4LI1 - chains B and A; structure by X-ray diffraction, 2.66 A resolution.

== Chain B (and A) ==
Protein: Leucine-rich repeat-containing G-protein coupled receptor 4
From: Xenopus (Silurana) tropicalis
Notes: fragment: Extracellular domain residues 23-454; chain A of this document is another copy of the same molecule, construct and numbering; everything in this record applies to it too
Reference sequence: B0BLW3 (LGR4_XENTR); residues 24-455 here correspond to UniProt positions 23-454 (UniProt number = residue number - 1)
Sequence (432 residues; row label = number of the first residue in the row):
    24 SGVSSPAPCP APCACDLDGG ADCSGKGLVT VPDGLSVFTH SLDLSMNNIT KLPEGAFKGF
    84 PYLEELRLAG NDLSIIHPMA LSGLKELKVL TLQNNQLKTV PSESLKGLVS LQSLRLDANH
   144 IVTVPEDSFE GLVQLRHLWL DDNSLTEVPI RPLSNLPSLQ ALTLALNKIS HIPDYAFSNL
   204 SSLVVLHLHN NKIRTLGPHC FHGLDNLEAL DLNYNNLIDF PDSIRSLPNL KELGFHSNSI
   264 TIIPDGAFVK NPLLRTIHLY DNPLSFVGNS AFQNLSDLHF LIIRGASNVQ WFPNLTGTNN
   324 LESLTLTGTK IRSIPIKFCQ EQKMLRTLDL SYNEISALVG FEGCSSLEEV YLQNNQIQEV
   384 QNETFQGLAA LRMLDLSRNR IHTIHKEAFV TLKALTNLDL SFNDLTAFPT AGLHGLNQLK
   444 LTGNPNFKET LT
Unresolved in the structure: 24-29, 455 (chain A: 24-30, 455)
Disulfide bonds: Cys32-Cys38, Cys36-Cys46, Cys342-Cys367
Glycans and other covalent adducts: N-acetylglucosamine (NAG) linked to Asn317, Asn385
Curated features (UniProtKB/Swiss-Prot):
  - glycosylation (N-linked (GlcNAc...) asparagine): Asn202, Asn297, Asn317, Asn385
What the authors report for this chain:
  - post-translational modification sites: Asn71, Asn202, Asn297, Asn317, Asn385
  - self-association interface (contacts with another copy of this molecule); pairs are residue here / residue on that copy: Asp41-Lys111 (salt bridge), Arg159-Asp41 (salt bridge)

== How chain B and chain A interact ==
Residue-residue contacts (11):
  Leu40(B) with Val156(A); Gln157(A); Arg159(A); Ser181(A)
  Asp41(B) with Lys111(A), salt bridge; Gln157(A)
  Arg159(B) with Leu40(A); Asp41(A), salt bridge
  Gln183(B) with Leu40(A)
  His437(B) with Gln441(A)
  Asn440(B) with Asn440(A), hydrogen bond (backbone-side chain)
Interface residues without a listed pair, chain B (8 interface residues in all): Leu439, Gln441
Interface residues without a listed pair, chain A (10 interface residues in all): Ser133

== Overview ==
8 residues of chain B and 10 residues of chain A are in contact, with 1 hydrogen bond and 2 salt bridges.
Polar pairs include Asp41(B)-Lys111(A), Arg159(B)-Asp41(A) and Asn440(B)-Asn440(A). N-acetylglucosamine is
covalently linked to Asn317(B) and Asn385(B). From the paper: modification sites Asn71(B), Asn202(B) and
Asn297(B) among others; a self-association interface involving Asp41(B) and Arg159(B).
Chain B and chain A are both Leucine-rich repeat-containing G-protein coupled receptor 4 (Xenopus (Silurana)
tropicalis); the structure, Crystal Structures of Lgr4 and its complex with R-spondin1, was determined by
X-ray diffraction, deposited together with 4LI2.
